PDB entry 5DRV | X-ray diffraction, 2.75 A resolution | chains A and B

# Chain A
Molecule: Ras GTPase-activating protein-binding protein 2
Organism: Homo sapiens
Notes: fragment: NTF2-like domain
UniProt: Q9UN86 (G3BP2_HUMAN); residues 1-139 here = UniProt positions 1-139
Amino-acid sequence (142 residues; each row starts with the number of its first residue; numbers below 1 keep their minus sign (Gly-2 is residue -2)):
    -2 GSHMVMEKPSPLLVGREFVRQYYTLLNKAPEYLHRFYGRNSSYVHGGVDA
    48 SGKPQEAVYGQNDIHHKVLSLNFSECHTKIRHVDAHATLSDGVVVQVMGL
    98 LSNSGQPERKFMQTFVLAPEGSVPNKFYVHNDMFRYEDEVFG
Not modelled in the structure: -2, 45-54
Sequence notes: expression tag (-2 to 0)
Swiss-Prot annotation at these positions:
  - natural variant: Arg13 (R13W: Found in a patient with a neurodevelopmental disorder; uncertain significance)

# Chain B
Molecule: Non-structural protein 3
UniProt: P08411 (POLN_SFV); residues 1-8 here correspond to UniProt positions 1785-1792 (UniProt number = residue number + 1784)
Amino-acid sequence (8 residues; numbered 1 to 8; the number before each row is that of its first residue):
     1 LTFGDFDE
Swiss-Prot annotation at these positions:
  - motif: Phe3 to Phe6 (FGDF)

# Interface between chain A and chain B
Contacting residue pairs (20):
  Leu10(A) - Leu1(B)  hydrophobic
  Val11(A) - Phe3(B)
  Glu14(A) - Leu1(B)
  Phe15(A) - Phe3(B)  hydrophobic
  Gln18(A) - Phe3(B)
  Leu22(A) - Phe6(B)  hydrophobic
  Tyr29(A) - Phe6(B)
  Arg32(A) - Gly4(B)
  Arg32(A) - Asp5(B)  hydrogen bond (backbone-backbone)
  Arg32(A) - Phe6(B)
  Phe33(A) - Phe3(B)
  Phe33(A) - Phe6(B)  hydrophobic
  Asn122(A) - Leu1(B)
  Asn122(A) - Thr2(B)  hydrogen bond (backbone-backbone)
  Lys123(A) - Thr2(B)
  Lys123(A) - Gly4(B)
  Phe124(A) - Leu1(B)  hydrophobic
  Phe124(A) - Thr2(B)  hydrogen bond (backbone-backbone)
  Phe124(A) - Phe3(B)
  Phe124(A) - Gly4(B)  hydrogen bond (backbone-backbone)
Interface residues without a listed pair, chain A (13 interface residues in all): Leu114
Interface residues without a listed pair, chain B (7 interface residues in all): Glu8

# Summary
13 residues of chain A and 7 residues of chain B are in contact, with 4 hydrogen bonds. Backbone hydrogen
bonds pair Arg32(A)-Asp5(B), Asn122(A)-Thr2(B) and Phe124(A)-Thr2(B).
Chain A is Ras GTPase-activating protein-binding protein 2 (Homo sapiens) and chain B is Non-structural
protein 3; the structure, Crystal structure of the G3BP2 NTF2-like domain in complex with a peptide, was
determined by X-ray diffraction.
